PDB entry 6HUA | X-ray diffraction, 3.39 A resolution | chains A and C

# Chain A
Name: Uncharacterized protein
From: Streptococcus vestibularis F0396
UniProtKB: E3CNF6 (E3CNF6_STRVE); residues 1-299 here = UniProt positions 1-299
Sequence (310 residues; each row starts with the number of its first residue):
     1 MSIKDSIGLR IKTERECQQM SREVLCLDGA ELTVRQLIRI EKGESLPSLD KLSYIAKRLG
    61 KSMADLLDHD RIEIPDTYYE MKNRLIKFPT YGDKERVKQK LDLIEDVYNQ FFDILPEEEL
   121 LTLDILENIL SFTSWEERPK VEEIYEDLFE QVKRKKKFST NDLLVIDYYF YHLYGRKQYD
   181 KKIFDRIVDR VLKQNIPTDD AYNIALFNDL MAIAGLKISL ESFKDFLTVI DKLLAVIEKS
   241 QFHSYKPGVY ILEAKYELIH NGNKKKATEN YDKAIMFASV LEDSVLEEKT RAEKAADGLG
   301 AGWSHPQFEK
Disordered / not traced: 1-2, 70-71, 301-310
Differences from the reference sequence: expression tag (300-310)

# Chain C
Name: XIP signaling peptide
From: Streptococcus vestibularis F0396
Sequence (8 residues; row label = number of the first residue in the row):
    17 VPFFMIYY

# Chain A / chain C interface
Contacting residue pairs (32; chain A residue first):
  L85(A) - Y24(C)
  I86(A) - Y24(C)  hydrophobic
  F88(A) - Y24(C)
  P89(A) - Y23(C)  hydrophobic
  T90(A) - I22(C)
  T90(A) - Y24(C)  hydrogen bond (side chain-backbone)
  Y91(A) - F19(C)
  Y91(A) - I22(C)  hydrogen bond (backbone-backbone)
  Y91(A) - Y23(C)
  G92(A) - I22(C)
  K100(A) - Y24(C)  hydrogen bond (side chain-backbone)
  L130(A) - Y24(C)
  T133(A) - V17(C)
  L164(A) - Y24(C)
  Y171(A) - M21(C)  hydrogen bond (side chain-backbone)
  Y171(A) - I22(C)
  Y174(A) - V17(C)
  Y174(A) - P18(C)
  I204(A) - Y24(C)  hydrophobic
  A205(A) - Y24(C)  hydrogen bond (backbone-side chain)
  N208(A) - Y23(C)  hydrogen bond (side chain-backbone)
  N208(A) - Y24(C)
  M211(A) - F20(C)
  M211(A) - M21(C)
  A212(A) - M21(C)  hydrophobic
  Y245(A) - Y23(C)  hydrogen bond (backbone-side chain)
  G248(A) - Y23(C)  hydrogen bond (backbone-side chain)
  L252(A) - F20(C)  hydrophobic
  K255(A) - F20(C)
  K289(A) - F19(C)
  T290(A) - F19(C)
  E293(A) - F19(C)
Interface residues without a listed pair, chain A (32 interface residues in all): F132, D167, A201, F207, G215, I251, L286

# In short
32 residues of chain A face 8 of chain C across their interface, with 8 hydrogen bonds. Polar pairs include
T90(A)-Y24(C), K100(A)-Y24(C) and Y171(A)-M21(C).
Here chain A is Uncharacterized protein and chain C is XIP signaling peptide, both from Streptococcus
vestibularis F0396. Entry 6HUA (the competence regulator ComR from Streptococcus vestibularis in complex with
its cognate signaling peptide XIP) was determined by X-ray diffraction together with 6HU8 and 6QER from the
same study.
